PDB entry 9FP0 | electron microscopy, 3.37 A resolution | chains Q and W of the 13 polymer chains in the assembly

Chain Q (and W):
Protein: Cell division protein
From: Escherichia coli
Notes: chain W of this document is another copy of the same molecule, construct and numbering; everything in this record applies to it too
Reference sequence: A0A0B1KWQ0 (A0A0B1KWQ0_ECOLX); numbering as in UniProt (aligned over 1-250)
Sequence (250 residues; each row starts with the number of its first residue):
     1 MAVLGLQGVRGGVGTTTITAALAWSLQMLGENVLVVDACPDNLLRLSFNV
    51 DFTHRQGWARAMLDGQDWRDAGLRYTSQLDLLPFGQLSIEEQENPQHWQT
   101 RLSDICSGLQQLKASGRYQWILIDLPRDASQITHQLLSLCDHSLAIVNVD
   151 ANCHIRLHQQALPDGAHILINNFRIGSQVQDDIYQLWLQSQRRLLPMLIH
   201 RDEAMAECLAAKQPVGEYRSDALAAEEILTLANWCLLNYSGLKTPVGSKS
Not modelled in the structure: 1, 242-250
Bound ions: Mg2+: Thr16, Asp124 (together with ATP)
Residues lining bound ligands:
  - ATP (adenosine-5'-triphosphate), molecule 1: Arg10, Gly11, Gly12, Val13, Gly14, Thr15, Thr16, Thr17, Cys39, Asp41, Leu43, Asn171, Asn172, Ile199, His200, Arg201, Asp202, Met205, Ala206, Leu209
  - ATP, molecule 2: Arg10, Gly11, Asp150, Ala151, Asn152, Arg156

Chain Q / chain W interface:
Contacting residue pairs (49):
  Arg10(Q) - Gly12(W)
  Gly11(Q) - Gly11(W)
  Gly11(Q) - Gly12(W)  hydrogen bond (backbone-backbone)
  Gly12(Q) - Arg10(W)
  Gly12(Q) - Gly11(W)  hydrogen bond (backbone-backbone)
  Asp41(Q) - Arg127(W)  salt bridge
  Asp41(Q) - Arg156(W)  salt bridge
  Asp41(Q) - Gln159(W)  hydrogen bond (backbone-side chain)
  Leu43(Q) - Asn152(W)
  Leu43(Q) - Ile155(W)  hydrophobic
  Leu43(Q) - Gln159(W)
  Leu46(Q) - Ile155(W)  hydrophobic
  Phe52(Q) - Gln159(W)
  Gln86(Q) - Gln159(W)  hydrogen bond
  Ile89(Q) - Gln159(W)
  Ile89(Q) - Ala161(W)  hydrophobic
  Gln92(Q) - Ala129(W)
  Gln92(Q) - Gln160(W)
  Glu93(Q) - His134(W)  salt bridge
  Glu93(Q) - Ala161(W)
  Pro95(Q) - Ala129(W)
  Ala129(Q) - Gln92(W)
  Ala129(Q) - Pro95(W)
  His134(Q) - Glu93(W)  salt bridge
  Ala151(Q) - Leu209(W)  hydrophobic
  Ala151(Q) - Ala210(W)
  Asn152(Q) - Leu43(W)
  Asn152(Q) - Leu209(W)
  Ile155(Q) - Leu43(W)  hydrophobic
  Ile155(Q) - Leu46(W)  hydrophobic
  Ile155(Q) - Leu209(W)  hydrophobic
  Arg156(Q) - Asp41(W)  salt bridge
  Arg156(Q) - Leu43(W)
  Gln159(Q) - Asp41(W)  hydrogen bond
  Gln159(Q) - Leu43(W)
  Gln159(Q) - Arg45(W)
  Gln159(Q) - Phe52(W)
  Gln159(Q) - Gln86(W)
  Gln159(Q) - Gln92(W)
  Arg174(Q) - Arg201(W)
  Ser177(Q) - Glu203(W)  hydrogen bond
  Val179(Q) - Glu203(W)
  Arg201(Q) - Arg174(W)
  Glu203(Q) - Ser177(W)  hydrogen bond
  Glu203(Q) - Val179(W)
  Glu207(Q) - Val179(W)
  Leu209(Q) - Ala151(W)  hydrophobic
  Leu209(Q) - Asn152(W)
  Leu209(Q) - Ile155(W)  hydrophobic
Interface residues without a listed pair, chain Q (32 interface residues in all): His158, Gln160, Ala161, Gly176, Ala206, Ala210
Interface residues without a listed pair, chain W (33 interface residues in all): Ile89, His158, Ala206, Glu207

In short:
Chain Q and chain W form an interface of 32 and 33 residues respectively, with 7 hydrogen bonds and 5 salt
bridges. Polar pairs include Asp41(Q)-Arg127(W), Asp41(Q)-Arg156(W) and Glu93(Q)-His134(W). Bound to chain Q:
ATP. The Mg2+ site is built by Thr16(Q) and Asp124(Q).
Both chains are Cell division protein (Escherichia coli). Entry 9FP0 (Cryo-EM structure of the 'crown'less Bcs
macrocomplex for E. coli cellulose secretion in non-saturating c-di-GMP (local)) was determined by electron
microscopy (same publication as 9FMV, 9FMZ, 9FNN, 9FO7 and 9FP2).
